PDB entry 1AU3 | X-ray diffraction, 2.50 A resolution | chain A

Chain A:
Protein: Cathepsin K
Organism: Homo sapiens
Notes: EC 3.4.22.38
UniProt: P43235 (CATK_HUMAN); residues 1-215 here correspond to UniProt positions 115-329 (UniProt number = residue number + 114)
Chain sequence (215 residues; each row starts with the number of its first residue):
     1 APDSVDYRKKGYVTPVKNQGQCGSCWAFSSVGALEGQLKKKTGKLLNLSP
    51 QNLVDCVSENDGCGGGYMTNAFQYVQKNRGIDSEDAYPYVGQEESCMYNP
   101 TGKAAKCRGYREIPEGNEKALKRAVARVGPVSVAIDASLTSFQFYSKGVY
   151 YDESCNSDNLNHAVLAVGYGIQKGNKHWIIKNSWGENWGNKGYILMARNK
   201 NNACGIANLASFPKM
Disulfides: Cys22-Cys63, Cys56-Cys96, Cys155-Cys204
Covalent attachments: compound PCM linked to Cys25
Small-molecule neighbours: PCM (1-[n[(phenylmethoxy)carbonyl]-L-leucyl-4-[[n/N-[(phenylmethoxy)carbonyl]-/nl-leucyl]amino]-3-pyrrolidinone/n): Gln19, Gly20, Gln21, Cys22, Gly23, Ser24, Trp26, Glu59, Asn60, Asp61, Gly64, Gly65, Gly66, Tyr67, Met68, Ala134, Ala137, Ser138, Gln143, Leu160, Asn161, His162, Ala163, Trp184, Leu209
UniProt features mapped onto this chain:
  - active site: Cys25, His162, Asn182

In short:
Covalently linked compound PCM: at Cys25. UniProt lists 3 active-site residues.
Chain A is Cathepsin K (Homo sapiens); the structure, Crystal structure of the cysteine protease human
cathepsin K in complex with a covalent pyrrolidinone inhibitor, was determined by X-ray diffraction together
with 1AU4 from the same study.
